Entry 6JM9 (electron microscopy, 7.30 A resolution (low resolution: residue-level contacts below are approximate; hydrogen-bond / salt-bridge calls are withheld)); this record covers chains I and D of the 11 polymer chains in the assembly.

Chain I:
Molecule: DNA strand I
Organism: synthetic construct
Sequence (123 nucleotides; each row starts with the number of its first residue; numbers below 1 keep their minus sign (DC-63 is residue -63)):
   -63 CACCTGCAGATTCTACCAAAAGTGTATTTGGAAACTGCTCCATCAAAAGG
   -13 CATGTTCAGCTGAATTCAGCTGAACATGCCTTTTGATGGAGCAGTTTCCA
    37 AATACACTTTTGGTAGAATCTGC

Chain D:
Molecule: Histone H2B 1.1
Organism: Xenopus laevis
UniProtKB: P02281 (H2B11_XENLA); residues 30-122 here correspond to UniProt positions 34-126 (UniProt number = residue number + 4)
Chain sequence (94 residues; row label = number of the first residue in the row):
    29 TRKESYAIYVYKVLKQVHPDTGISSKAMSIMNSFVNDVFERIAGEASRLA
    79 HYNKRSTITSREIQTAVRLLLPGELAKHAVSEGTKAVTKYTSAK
Sequence notes: expression tag (29)
UniProt features mapped onto this chain:
  - glycosylation: Ser109 (O-linked (GlcNAc) serine)
  - cross-link: Lys117 (Glycyl lysine isopeptide (Lys-Gly) (interchain with G-Cter in ubiquitin))

Interface between chain I and chain D:
Residue-residue contacts - 15 pairs, chain I then chain D:
  DA-54(I) - Ser52(D)
  DA-54(I) - Ser53(D)
  DT-53(I) - Tyr39(D)
  DT-53(I) - Gly50(D)
  DT-53(I) - Ile51(D)
  DA-45(I) - Arg30(D)
  DA-44(I) - Arg30(D)
  DT-41(I) - Lys122(D)
  DG-34(I) - Ser84(D)
  DG-34(I) - Thr85(D)
  DG-33(I) - Arg83(D)
  DG-33(I) - Ser84(D)
  DG-33(I) - Thr85(D)
  DA-32(I) - Arg83(D)
  DG30(I) - Thr29(D)
Also at the interface, not in a pair above, chain D (13 interface residues in all): Glu32, Lys82

Summary:
9 residues of chain I and 13 residues of chain D are in contact.
Here chain I is DNA strand I (synthetic construct) and chain D is Histone H2B 1.1 (Xenopus laevis). Entry 6JM9
(cryo-EM structure of DOT1L bound to unmodified nucleosome) was determined by electron microscopy.
